5NG1 - chains B and E of the 6 polymer chains in the assembly; structure by X-ray diffraction, 2.20 A resolution.

== Chain B ==
Molecule: Tubulin beta-2B chain
Organism: Bos taurus
UniProt: Q6B856 (TBB2B_BOVIN); the author numbering skips numbers that UniProt does not, so the offset changes along the chain: 1-42 = UniProt 1-42; 45-360 = UniProt 43-358; 369-455 = UniProt 359-445
Amino-acid sequence (445 residues; row label = number of the first residue in the row; note: 10 numbers in that range are skipped by the numbering (no residue carries them; nothing is unmodelled there)):
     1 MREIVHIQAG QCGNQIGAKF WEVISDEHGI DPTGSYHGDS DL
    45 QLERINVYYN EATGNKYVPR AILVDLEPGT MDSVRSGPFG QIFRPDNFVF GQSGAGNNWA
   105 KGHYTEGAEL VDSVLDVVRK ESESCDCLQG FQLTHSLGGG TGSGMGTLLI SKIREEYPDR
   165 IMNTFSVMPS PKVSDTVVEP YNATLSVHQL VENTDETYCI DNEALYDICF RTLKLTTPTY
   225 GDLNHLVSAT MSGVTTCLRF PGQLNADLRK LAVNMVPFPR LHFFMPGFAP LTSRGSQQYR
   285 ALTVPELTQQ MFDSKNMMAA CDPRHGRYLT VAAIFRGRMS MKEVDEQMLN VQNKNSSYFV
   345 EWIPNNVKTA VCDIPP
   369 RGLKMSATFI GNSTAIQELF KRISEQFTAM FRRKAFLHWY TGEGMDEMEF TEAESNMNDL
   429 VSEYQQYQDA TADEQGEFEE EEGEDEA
Not modelled in the structure: 278-285, 439-455
Glycans and other covalent adducts: compound 8WE linked to His-229
Metal / ion sites: Mg2+: Gln-11 (together with GDP)
Residues lining bound ligands:
  - 8WB (2-methoxy-5-(2,3,4-trimethoxyphenyl)cyclohepta-2,4,6-trien-1-one): Val-238, Cys-241, Leu-242, Leu-248, Ala-250, Asp-251, Lys-254, Leu-255, Asn-258, Met-259, Thr-314, Val-315, Ala-316, Ile-318, Asn-350, Lys-352, Ala-354, Ile-378
  - 8WE ((2Z,4E)-N-[(S)-oxidanyl-[(1S,2E,5S,11R,17S,19R)-3,11,19-trimethyl-7,13-bis(oxidanylidene)-6,21-dioxabicyclo[15.3.1]henicos-2-en-5-yl]methyl]hexa-2,4-dienamide): Val-23, Glu-27, Leu-217, Leu-230, Ala-233, Phe-272, Pro-274, Leu-275, Thr-276, Leu-286, Pro-360, Arg-369, Leu-371
  - GDP (guanosine-5'-diphosphate): Gly-10, Gln-11, Cys-12, Gln-15, Ile-16, Asp-69, Asn-101, Ser-140, Gly-142, Gly-143, Gly-144, Thr-145, Gly-146, Ser-147, Val-171, Pro-173, Val-177, Ser-178, Asp-179, Glu-183, Asn-206, Leu-209, Tyr-224, Leu-227, Asn-228
Curated features (UniProtKB/Swiss-Prot):
  - motif: Met-1 to Ile-4 (MREI motif)
  - binding site (GTP): Gln-11, Glu-71, Ser-140, Gly-144, Thr-145, Gly-146, Asn-206, Asn-228
  - binding site (Mg(2+)): Glu-71
  - modified residue: Ser-40 (Phosphoserine), Thr-57 (Phosphothreonine), Lys-60 (N6-acetyllysine), Ser-174 (Phosphoserine), Thr-287 (Phosphothreonine), Thr-292 (Phosphothreonine), Arg-320 (Omega-N-methylarginine), Glu-448 (5-glutamyl polyglutamate)
  - cross-link (Glycyl lysine isopeptide (Lys-Gly)): Lys-60 (interchain with G-Cter in ubiquitin), Lys-326 (interchain with G-Cter in ubiquitin)
Reported in the primary citation:
  - conformationally variable residues (loop rearrangement): Ala-250
  - binding site for 8WB: Ala-250
  - binding site for (-)-ZAMPANOLIDE (Bound form): His-229

== Chain E ==
Molecule: Stathmin-4
Organism: Rattus norvegicus
UniProt: P63043 (STMN4_RAT); residues 5-145 here correspond to UniProt positions 49-189 (UniProt number = residue number + 44)
Amino-acid sequence (143 residues; each row starts with the number of its first residue):
     3 MADMEVIELN KCTSGQSFEV ILKPPSFDGV PEFNASLPRR RDPSLEEIQK KLEAAEERRK
    63 YQEAELLKHL AEKREHEREV IQKAIEENNN FIKMAKEKLA QKMESNKENR EAHLAAMLER
   123 LQEKDKHAEE VRKNKELKEE ASR
Not modelled in the structure: 3-5, 29-43, 144-145
Differences from the reference sequence: initiating methionine (3); expression tag (4)
Curated features (UniProtKB/Swiss-Prot):
  - modified residue: Ser-46 (Phosphoserine)

== How chain B and chain E interact ==
Contacting residue pairs (24; chain B residue first):
  His-107(B) / Lys-75(E)  hydrogen bond
  Tyr-108(B) / His-78(E)  hydrogen bond
  Tyr-108(B) / Glu-79(E)
  Tyr-108(B) / Val-82(E)  hydrophobic
  Tyr-108(B) / Ile-83(E)
  Leu-152(B) / Glu-79(E)
  Ser-155(B) / Leu-72(E)
  Ser-155(B) / Lys-75(E)
  Ser-155(B) / Arg-76(E)  hydrogen bond
  Lys-156(B) / Arg-76(E)
  Lys-156(B) / Glu-79(E)  salt bridge
  Arg-158(B) / Leu-68(E)
  Glu-159(B) / Leu-69(E)
  Glu-159(B) / Leu-72(E)
  Glu-159(B) / Arg-76(E)  salt bridge
  Pro-162(B) / Glu-65(E)
  Gln-193(B) / Lys-75(E)
  Glu-411(B) / Val-82(E)
  Glu-411(B) / Ala-86(E)
  Gly-412(B) / Val-82(E)
  Gly-412(B) / Lys-85(E)
  Gly-412(B) / Ala-86(E)
  Met-413(B) / Val-82(E)
  Glu-417(B) / His-78(E)  salt bridge
Interface residues without a listed pair, chain B (15 interface residues in all): Thr-109, Gly-410
Interface residues without a listed pair, chain E (13 interface residues in all): Ala-73

== Summary ==
The interface between chain B and chain E involves 15 residues on one side and 13 on the other, with 3
hydrogen bonds and 3 salt bridges. Polar pairs include Lys-156(B)/Glu-79(E), Glu-159(B)/Arg-76(E) and
Glu-417(B)/His-78(E). The paper reports a binding site for 8WB at Ala-250(B); a binding site for
(-)-ZAMPANOLIDE (Bound form) at His-229(B).
Here chain B is Tubulin beta-2B chain (Bos taurus) and chain E is Stathmin-4 (Rattus norvegicus). Entry 5NG1
(TUBULIN-MTC-zampanolide complex) was determined by X-ray diffraction together with 5NFZ from the same study.
